Entry 5AUM (X-ray diffraction, 2.05 A resolution); this record covers chains H and C of the 3 polymer chains in the assembly.

Chain H:
Name: Heavy chain of Fab fragment
Notes: antibody fragment or engineered binder
Chain sequence (242 residues; numbered -17 to 221 plus 6 insertion-coded residues; 3 numbers in that range are skipped by the numbering (no residue carries them; nothing is unmodelled there); the number before each row is that of its first residue; a row labelled like 52A-52C holds insertion residues (52A, then the next letters in order); numbers below 1 keep their minus sign (Met-17 is residue -17)):
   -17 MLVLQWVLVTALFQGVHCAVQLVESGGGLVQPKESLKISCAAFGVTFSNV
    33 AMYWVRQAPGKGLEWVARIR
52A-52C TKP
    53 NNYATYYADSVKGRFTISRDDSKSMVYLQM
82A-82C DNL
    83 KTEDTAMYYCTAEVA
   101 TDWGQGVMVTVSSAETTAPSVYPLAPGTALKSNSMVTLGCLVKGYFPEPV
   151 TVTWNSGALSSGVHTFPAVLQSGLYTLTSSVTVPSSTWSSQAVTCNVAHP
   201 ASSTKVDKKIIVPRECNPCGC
Disordered / not traced: -17 to 0, 127-133, 213-221
Disulfides: Cys22-Cys92, Cys140-Cys195

Chain C:
Name: peptide RENLYFQGKDG
Chain sequence (11 residues; row label = number of the first residue in the row):
     1 RENLYFQGKDG

Interface between chain H and chain C:
Pairs across the interface (26; chain H residue first):
  Val27(H) - Tyr5(C)  hydrophobic
  Val27(H) - Phe6(C)  hydrophobic
  Thr28(H) - Tyr5(C)
  Phe29(H) - Tyr5(C)  hydrophobic
  Asn31(H) - Tyr5(C)  hydrogen bond (side chain-backbone)
  Asn31(H) - Phe6(C)  hydrogen bond (side chain-backbone)
  Asn31(H) - Gly8(C)
  Asn31(H) - Lys9(C)  hydrogen bond (backbone-backbone)
  Val32(H) - Tyr5(C)  hydrophobic
  Val32(H) - Lys9(C)
  Ala33(H) - Lys9(C)  hydrogen bond (backbone-backbone)
  Ala33(H) - Asp10(C)
  Arg52(H) - Asp10(C)  salt bridge
  Arg52(H) - Gly11(C)
  Thr52A(H) - Asp10(C)  hydrogen bond
  Asn53(H) - Asp10(C)  hydrogen bond
  Ala94(H) - Tyr5(C)  hydrophobic
  Glu95(H) - Lys9(C)  salt bridge
  Glu95(H) - Asp10(C)
  Glu95(H) - Gly11(C)  hydrogen bond (side chain-backbone)
  Val96(H) - Tyr5(C)
  Val96(H) - Lys9(C)
  Thr101(H) - Arg1(C)  hydrogen bond
  Thr101(H) - Tyr5(C)  hydrogen bond
  Asp102(H) - Arg1(C)  salt bridge
  Asp102(H) - Tyr5(C)  hydrogen bond
Other interface residues (no listed pair), chain H (17 interface residues in all): Ala1, Val2, Gly26
Other interface residues (no listed pair), chain C (9 interface residues in all): Glu2, Leu4

In short:
Chain H and chain C form an interface of 17 and 9 residues respectively, with 10 hydrogen bonds and 3 salt
bridges. Polar pairs include Arg52(H)-Asp10(C), Glu95(H)-Lys9(C) and Asp102(H)-Arg1(C).
Chain H is Heavy chain of Fab fragment and chain C is peptide RENLYFQGKDG; the structure, Crystal structure of
a Fab fragment with the ligand peptide, was determined by X-ray diffraction.
